PDB entry 7HP3 | X-ray diffraction, 1.84 A resolution | chains A and B

Chain A:
Molecule: Serine protease subunit NS2B
Organism: Zika virus
UniProtKB: Q32ZE1 (POLG_ZIKV); residues 46-89 here correspond to UniProt positions 1414-1457 (UniProt number = residue number + 1368)
Chain sequence (46 residues; each row starts with the number of its first residue):
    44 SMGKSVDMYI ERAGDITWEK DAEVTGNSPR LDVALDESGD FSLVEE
Disordered / not traced: 44-49, 89
Differences from the reference sequence: expression tag (44-45)

Chain B:
Molecule: Serine protease NS3
Organism: Zika virus
Notes: EC 3.4.21.91, 3.6.1.15, 3.6.4.13
UniProtKB: Q32ZE1 (POLG_ZIKV); the author numbering skips numbers that UniProt does not, so the offset changes along the chain: 11-15 = UniProt 1509-1513; 22-183 = UniProt 1514-1675
Chain sequence (168 residues; each row starts with the number of its first residue; note: 6 numbers in that range are skipped by the numbering (no residue carries them; nothing is unmodelled there)):
    10 MKEVKK
    22 GETTDGVYRV MTRRLLGSTQ VGVGVMQEGV FHTMWHVTKG AALRSGEGRL DPYWGDVKQD
    82 LVSYCGPWKL DAAWDGLSEV QLLAVPPGER AKNIQTLPGI FKTKDGDIGA VALDYPAGTS
   142 GSPILDKCGR VIGLYGNGVV IKNGSYVSAI TQGKREEETP VE
Disordered / not traced: 10-14, 178-183
Differences from the reference sequence: initiating methionine (10); conflict Lys113 (Arg1605 in Q32ZE1)
Disulfide bonds: Cys149 forms a disulfide with the same residue of a neighbouring copy of this chain
UniProt features mapped onto this chain:
  - active site (Charge relay system): His57, Asp81, Ser141

How chain A and chain B interact:
Residue-residue contacts (94):
  Asp50(A) - Arg65(B)  salt bridge
  Met51(A) - Met32(B)
  Met51(A) - Val58(B)
  Met51(A) - Thr59(B)
  Met51(A) - Leu64(B)  hydrophobic
  Met51(A) - Arg65(B)  hydrogen bond (backbone-backbone)
  Tyr52(A) - Arg30(B)
  Tyr52(A) - Val31(B)
  Tyr52(A) - Met32(B)  hydrogen bond (backbone-backbone)
  Tyr52(A) - Arg34(B)
  Tyr52(A) - Ser39(B)  hydrogen bond
  Tyr52(A) - Arg65(B)
  Ile53(A) - Tyr29(B)  hydrophobic
  Ile53(A) - Arg30(B)
  Ile53(A) - Phe52(B)  hydrophobic
  Ile53(A) - Arg65(B)  hydrogen bond (backbone-backbone)
  Ile53(A) - Ser66(B)
  Glu54(A) - Tyr29(B)
  Glu54(A) - Arg30(B)  hydrogen bond (backbone-backbone)
  Arg55(A) - Glu23(B)
  Arg55(A) - Asp26(B)  hydrogen bond (side chain-backbone)
  Arg55(A) - Gly27(B)
  Arg55(A) - Val28(B)
  Arg55(A) - Tyr29(B)
  Ala56(A) - Val28(B)  hydrogen bond (backbone-backbone)
  Ala56(A) - Val106(B)  hydrophobic
  Ala56(A) - Ala112(B)
  Gly57(A) - Gly27(B)
  Gly57(A) - Val28(B)  hydrogen bond (backbone-backbone)
  Asp58(A) - Leu104(B)
  Ile59(A) - Gly27(B)
  Ile59(A) - Val28(B)
  Ile59(A) - Val46(B)  hydrophobic
  Ile59(A) - Leu104(B)  hydrophobic
  Ile59(A) - Leu146(B)  hydrophobic
  Ile59(A) - Gly150(B)
  Ile59(A) - Val152(B)  hydrophobic
  Thr60(A) - Asn114(B)  hydrogen bond (backbone-side chain)
  Thr60(A) - Leu146(B)
  Trp61(A) - Glu100(B)
  Trp61(A) - Val101(B)
  Trp61(A) - Gln102(B)
  Trp61(A) - Gln116(B)
  Trp61(A) - Leu146(B)
  Trp61(A) - Asp147(B)
  Trp61(A) - Lys148(B)
  Glu62(A) - Gln102(B)  hydrogen bond (backbone-side chain)
  Glu62(A) - Asn114(B)
  Ala65(A) - Gln102(B)
  Ala65(A) - Asn114(B)
  Glu66(A) - Ile115(B)
  Glu66(A) - Gln116(B)  hydrogen bond (backbone-backbone)
  Val67(A) - Glu100(B)
  Val67(A) - Gln116(B)
  Thr68(A) - Ile115(B)
  Thr68(A) - Gln116(B)  hydrogen bond (backbone-backbone)
  Thr68(A) - Thr117(B)  hydrogen bond (backbone-side chain)
  Thr68(A) - Leu134(B)
  Gly69(A) - Thr117(B)  hydrogen bond (backbone-side chain)
  Gly69(A) - Ala133(B)
  Gly69(A) - Leu134(B)
  Asn70(A) - Thr117(B)
  Asn70(A) - Leu118(B)
  Asn70(A) - Ala133(B)
  Ser71(A) - Leu118(B)  hydrogen bond (side chain-backbone)
  Ser71(A) - Pro119(B)
  Ser71(A) - Gly120(B)
  Pro72(A) - Gly120(B)
  Pro72(A) - Ile121(B)  hydrogen bond (backbone-backbone)
  Arg73(A) - Ile121(B)
  Leu74(A) - Ile121(B)  hydrogen bond (backbone-backbone)
  Leu74(A) - Phe122(B)
  Leu74(A) - Lys123(B)  hydrogen bond (backbone-backbone)
  Leu74(A) - Ile162(B)  hydrophobic
  Asp75(A) - Lys123(B)
  Val76(A) - Phe122(B)  hydrophobic
  Val76(A) - Lys123(B)  hydrogen bond (backbone-backbone)
  Val76(A) - Thr124(B)
  Leu78(A) - Lys79(B)
  Asp79(A) - Lys79(B)
  Glu80(A) - Lys79(B)
  Ser81(A) - Val78(B)
  Gly82(A) - Val78(B)
  Gly82(A) - Lys79(B)
  Gly82(A) - Asn158(B)  hydrogen bond (backbone-side chain)
  Phe84(A) - Phe122(B)  hydrophobic
  Phe84(A) - Ile129(B)  hydrophobic
  Phe84(A) - Asn158(B)
  Phe84(A) - Gly159(B)
  Phe84(A) - Ala170(B)  hydrophobic
  Ser85(A) - Val160(B)
  Leu86(A) - Val160(B)  hydrophobic
  Leu86(A) - Val161(B)
  Glu88(A) - Lys163(B)
Interface residues without a listed pair, chain B (59 interface residues in all): Thr25, Thr33, Arg35, Val42, Met47, Ala63, Leu71, Val168

Overview:
34 residues of chain A and 59 residues of chain B are in contact, with 20 hydrogen bonds and 1 salt bridge.
Among the polar pairs are Asp50(A)-Arg65(B), Tyr52(A)-Ser39(B) and Arg55(A)-Asp26(B). From UniProt: 3
active-site residues on chain B.
Here chain A is Serine protease subunit NS2B and chain B is Serine protease NS3, both from Zika virus. Entry
7HP3 (PanDDA analysis group deposition -- Crystal Structure of ZIKV NS2B-NS3 protease in complex with
ASAP-0014790-001) was determined by X-ray diffraction.
